8GZR - chains A and C of the 3 polymer chains in the assembly; structure by electron microscopy, 2.80 A resolution.

[Chain A]
Protein: Genome polyprotein
Organism: Dengue virus
UniProtKB: Q5I3C1 (Q5I3C1_9FLAV); residues 1-900 here correspond to UniProt positions 2491-3390 (UniProt number = residue number + 2490)
Amino-acid sequence (908 residues; row label = number of the first residue in the row; numbers below 1 keep their minus sign (Gly-7 is residue -7)):
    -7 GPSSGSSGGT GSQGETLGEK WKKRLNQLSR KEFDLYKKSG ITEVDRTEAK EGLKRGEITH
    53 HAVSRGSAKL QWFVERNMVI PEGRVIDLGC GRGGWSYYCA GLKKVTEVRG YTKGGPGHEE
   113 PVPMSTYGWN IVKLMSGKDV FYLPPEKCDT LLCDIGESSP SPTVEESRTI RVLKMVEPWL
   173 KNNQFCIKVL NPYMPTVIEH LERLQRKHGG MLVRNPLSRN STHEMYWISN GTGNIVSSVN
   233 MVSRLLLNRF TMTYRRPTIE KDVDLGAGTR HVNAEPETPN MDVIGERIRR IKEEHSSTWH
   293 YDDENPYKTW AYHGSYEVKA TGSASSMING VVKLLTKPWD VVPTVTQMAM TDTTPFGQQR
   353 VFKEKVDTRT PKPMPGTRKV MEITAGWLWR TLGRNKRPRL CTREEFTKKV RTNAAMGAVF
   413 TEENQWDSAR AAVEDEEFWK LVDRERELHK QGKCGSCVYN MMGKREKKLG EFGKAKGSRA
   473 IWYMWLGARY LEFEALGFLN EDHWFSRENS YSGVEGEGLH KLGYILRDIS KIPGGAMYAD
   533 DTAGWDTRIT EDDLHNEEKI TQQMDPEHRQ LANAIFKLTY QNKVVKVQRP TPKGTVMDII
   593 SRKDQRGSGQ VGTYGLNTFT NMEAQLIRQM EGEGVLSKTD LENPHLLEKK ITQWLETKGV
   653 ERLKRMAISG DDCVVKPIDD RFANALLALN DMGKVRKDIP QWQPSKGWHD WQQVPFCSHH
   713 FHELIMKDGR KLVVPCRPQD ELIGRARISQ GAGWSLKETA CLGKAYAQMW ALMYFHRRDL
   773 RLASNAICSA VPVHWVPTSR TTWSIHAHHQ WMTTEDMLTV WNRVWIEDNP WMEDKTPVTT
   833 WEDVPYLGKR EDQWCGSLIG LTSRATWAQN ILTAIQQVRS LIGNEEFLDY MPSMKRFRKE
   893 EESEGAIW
Disordered / not traced: -7 to 5, 886-900
Construct notes: expression tag (-7 to 0)
Bound ions: Zn2+ site 1: Glu437, His441, Cys446, Cys449; Mn2+ site 1: Asp533, Thr534, Asp663 (together with CDP); Mn2+ site 2: Asp533, Asp663, Asp664 (together with CDP); Zn2+ site 2: His712, His714, Cys728, Cys847
Residues lining bound ligands:
  - CDP: Lys456, Arg471, Ile473, Asp533, Thr534, Ala535, Gly536, Trp537, Asp538, Ser600, Thr605, Asn609, Asp663
  - S-adenosylhomocysteine (SAH): Ser56, Gly58, Ser59, Gly81, Cys82, Gly83, Arg84, Gly85, Gly86, Trp87, Tyr103, Thr104, Lys105, Gly106, His110, Glu111, Lys130, Asp131, Val132, Phe133, Asp146, Ile147

[Chain C]
Molecule: 40-nt RNA strand
Sequence (40 nucleotides; row label = number of the first residue in the row):
     1 AGUAGUUUGU UUUUUGAACA GGUUCUGAAA AGAACCUGUU
Disordered / not traced: 8-14
Residues lining bound ligands: CDP: G16, A17, U40

[Interface between chain A and chain C]
Residue-residue contacts - 68 pairs, chain A then chain C:
  Lys325(A) with U7(C), salt bridge to the phosphate
  Asp332(A) with U6(C), hydrogen bond to the sugar
  Val333(A) with U6(C), base contact
  Lys400(A) with G32(C), salt bridge to the phosphate
  Lys401(A) with A18(C), phosphate contact; C19(C), salt bridge to the phosphate
  Arg403(A) with G16(C), salt bridge to the phosphate; A17(C), salt bridge to the phosphate
  Thr404(A) with A34(C), hydrogen bond to the phosphate
  Asn405(A) with C35(C), phosphate contact
  Ala406(A) with G16(C), phosphate contact
  Ala407(A) with U15(C), sugar contact; G16(C), hydrogen bond to the phosphate
  Met454(A) with U15(C), phosphate contact; G16(C), base contact
  Lys456(A) with G16(C), hydrogen bond to the base
  Lys459(A) with G38(C), salt bridge to the phosphate
  Ile473(A) with G16(C), base contact
  Tyr475(A) with U15(C), sugar contact; G16(C), sugar contact
  Arg481(A) with G16(C), hydrogen bond to the phosphate; A17(C), salt bridge to the phosphate
  Asn492(A) with A18(C), sugar contact
  Glu507(A) with C19(C), sugar contact
  Gly508(A) with C19(C), phosphate contact; A20(C), sugar contact
  Gly510(A) with A20(C), sugar contact
  His512(A) with A20(C), sugar contact; G21(C), sugar contact
  Ser600(A) with G16(C), base contact
  Gly601(A) with G16(C), hydrogen bond to the sugar; A17(C), sugar contact
  Gln602(A) with A17(C), hydrogen bond to the sugar
  Val603(A) with A17(C), hydrogen bond to the sugar
  Tyr606(A) with U40(C), base contact
  Ser661(A) with U40(C), hydrogen bond to the sugar
  Gly662(A) with U40(C), sugar contact
  Asp663(A) with U40(C), phosphate contact
  Asp664(A) with U40(C), sugar contact
  Cys709(A) with U39(C), phosphate contact; U40(C), phosphate contact
  Ser710(A) with U40(C), hydrogen bond to the phosphate
  Arg729(A) with G38(C), phosphate contact; U39(C), salt bridge to the phosphate
  Leu754(A) with C36(C), phosphate contact; U37(C), phosphate contact
  Ala757(A) with C36(C), sugar contact
  Tyr758(A) with U37(C), hydrogen bond to the phosphate; G38(C), hydrogen bond to the phosphate
  Met761(A) with U37(C), sugar contact
  Leu764(A) with G21(C), sugar contact
  Val788(A) with U24(C), sugar contact
  Thr790(A) with C35(C), sugar contact
  Ser791(A) with C35(C), phosphate contact; C36(C), sugar contact
  Arg792(A) with C36(C), salt bridge to the phosphate; U37(C), salt bridge to the phosphate
  His798(A) with U24(C), phosphate contact; C25(C), salt bridge to the phosphate
  His801(A) with U24(C), phosphate contact
  Trp803(A) with U23(C), hydrogen bond to the sugar
  Met804(A) with U23(C), sugar contact
  Val812(A) with G22(C), sugar contact; U23(C), phosphate contact
  Arg815(A) with G22(C), salt bridge to the phosphate; U23(C), salt bridge to the phosphate
  Val816(A) with G21(C), phosphate contact; G22(C), phosphate contact
Other interface residues (no listed pair), chain A (59 interface residues in all): Arg422, Trp474, Phe485, Glu493, Glu509, Leu511, Gly604, Thr605, His711, Gln760
Other interface residues (no listed pair), chain C (23 interface residues in all): A31, A33

[In short]
Chain A and chain C form an interface of 59 and 23 residues respectively, with 13 hydrogen bonds and 13 salt
bridges. Polar pairs include Lys456(A)-G16(C), Asp332(A)-U6(C) and Gly601(A)-G16(C). CDP is bound between
chain A and chain C. Ligands of chain A: S-adenosylhomocysteine.
Here chain A is Genome polyprotein (Dengue virus) and chain C is a 40-nt RNA strand. Entry 8GZR (Cryo-EM
structure of the the NS5-NS3 RNA-elongation complex) was determined by electron microscopy together with 8GZP
and 8GZQ from the same study.
